PDB entry 7LIX | electron microscopy, 2.80 A resolution | chains A and D of the 4 polymer chains in the assembly

Chain A:
Molecule: CaRSP1
Organism: Porphyridium purpureum
Reference sequence: A0A5J4YJY8 (A0A5J4YJY8_PORPP); residues 1-288 here = UniProt positions 1-288
Chain sequence (288 residues; numbered 1 to 288; the number before each row is that of its first residue):
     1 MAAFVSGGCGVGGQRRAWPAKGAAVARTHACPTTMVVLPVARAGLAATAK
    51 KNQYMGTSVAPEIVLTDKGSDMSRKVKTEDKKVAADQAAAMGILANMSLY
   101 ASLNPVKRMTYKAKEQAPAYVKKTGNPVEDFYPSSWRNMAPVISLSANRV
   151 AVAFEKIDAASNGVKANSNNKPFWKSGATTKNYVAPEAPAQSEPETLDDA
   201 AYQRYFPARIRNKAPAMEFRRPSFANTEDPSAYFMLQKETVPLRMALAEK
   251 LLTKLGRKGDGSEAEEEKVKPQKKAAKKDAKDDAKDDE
Not modelled in the structure: 1-35, 177-181, 191-199, 255-288
Small-molecule neighbours:
  - phycoerythrobilin (PEB), molecule 1: Tyr54, Met55, Gly56, Thr57, Ser58
  - phycoerythrobilin (PEB), molecule 2: Leu65, Thr66, Asp67, Arg74, Lys75, Val76
  - phycoerythrobilin (PEB), molecule 3: Val128, Tyr132, Arg137, Asn138, Met139, Asn169
  - phycoerythrobilin (PEB), molecule 4: Leu145, Ser146, Val150
  - phycoerythrobilin (PEB), molecule 5: Tyr202, Phe206, Ile210, Arg211, Asn212, Lys213
  - phycoerythrobilin (PEB), molecule 6: Phe219, Arg220, Arg221, Pro222, Phe224, Ala225, Asn226, Tyr233

Chain D:
Molecule: B-phycoerythrin beta chain
Organism: Porphyridium purpureum
Reference sequence: P11393 (PHEB_PORPP); numbering as in UniProt (aligned over 1-177)
Chain sequence (177 residues; each row starts with the number of its first residue):
     1 MLDAFSRVVVNSDAKAAYVGGSDLQALKSFIADGNKRLDAVNSIVSNASC
    51 MVSDAVSGMICENPGLISPGGNCYTNRRMAACLRDGEIILRYVSYALLAG
   101 DASVLEDRCLNGLKETYIALGVPTNSSIRAVSIMKAQAVAFITNTATERK
   151 MSFAAGDCTSLASEVASYFDRVGAAIS
Covalently attached groups: phycoerythrobilin (PEB) linked to Cys50, Cys61, Cys82, Cys158
Modified positions: Asn72 (N-methyl asparagine; MEN)
Small-molecule neighbours:
  - phycoerythrobilin (PEB), molecule 1: Leu24, Lys28, Asn35, Lys36, Leu38, Asp39, Ala40, Asn42, Ile142, Thr143, Asn144, Phe153, Ala154, Ala155, Gly156
  - phycoerythrobilin (PEB), molecule 2: Asn47, Met51, Asp54, Ser57, Gly58, Glu62, Arg129, Ser132, Ile133, Ala136, Gln137, Ala140, Phe141, Thr145, Ala146, Thr147, Glu148, Arg149
  - phycoerythrobilin (PEB), molecule 3: Met59, Asn72, Cys73, Arg77, Arg78, Ala81, Arg84, Asp85, Ile88, Ile89, Tyr92, Arg108, Cys109, Leu113, Thr116, Tyr117, Leu120, Val122, Pro123, Ser126, Ser127, Ala130
UniProt features mapped onto this chain:
  - binding site (phycourobilin): Cys50, Cys61
  - binding site ((2R,3E)-phycoerythrobilin): Cys82, Cys158
  - modified residue: Asn72 (N4-methylasparagine)

Chain A / chain D interface:
Pairs across the interface (62):
  Tyr202(A) - Thr116(D)
  Tyr205(A) - Gly112(D)
  Tyr205(A) - Glu115(D)
  Tyr205(A) - Thr116(D)
  Phe206(A) - Cys109(D)
  Phe206(A) - Asn111(D)
  Phe206(A) - Gly112(D)
  Phe206(A) - Leu113(D)
  Phe206(A) - Thr116(D)
  Asn212(A) - Arg84(D)
  Asn212(A) - Ile88(D)
  Lys213(A) - Tyr92(D)  hydrogen bond (backbone-side chain)
  Ala214(A) - Ile88(D)  hydrophobic
  Ala214(A) - Tyr92(D)
  Pro215(A) - Val9(D)  hydrophobic
  Pro215(A) - Arg91(D)  hydrogen bond (backbone-side chain)
  Pro215(A) - Tyr92(D)
  Ala216(A) - Arg91(D)
  Met217(A) - Val41(D)  hydrophobic
  Met217(A) - Leu98(D)  hydrophobic
  Phe219(A) - Leu38(D)  hydrophobic
  Phe219(A) - Val41(D)  hydrophobic
  Ala232(A) - Gly20(D)
  Ala232(A) - Gly21(D)
  Ala232(A) - Leu24(D)  hydrophobic
  Tyr233(A) - Tyr18(D)
  Tyr233(A) - Val19(D)
  Tyr233(A) - Leu24(D)
  Phe234(A) - Phe5(D)  hydrophobic
  Phe234(A) - Tyr18(D)
  Phe234(A) - Val19(D)  hydrogen bond (backbone-backbone)
  Phe234(A) - Leu27(D)  hydrophobic
  Phe234(A) - Leu98(D)  hydrophobic
  Met235(A) - Ala17(D)
  Met235(A) - Tyr18(D)  hydrophobic
  Leu236(A) - Phe5(D)  hydrophobic
  Leu236(A) - Val8(D)
  Leu236(A) - Val9(D)  hydrophobic
  Leu236(A) - Ala16(D)
  Leu236(A) - Ala17(D)  hydrogen bond (backbone-backbone)
  Gln237(A) - Ala16(D)
  Lys238(A) - Val8(D)
  Lys238(A) - Val9(D)
  Lys238(A) - Asn11(D)  hydrogen bond (side chain-backbone)
  Lys238(A) - Ser12(D)  hydrogen bond (side chain-backbone)
  Lys238(A) - Asp13(D)
  Glu239(A) - Arg91(D)  salt bridge
  Val241(A) - Arg84(D)  hydrogen bond (backbone-side chain)
  Val241(A) - Glu87(D)
  Val241(A) - Ile88(D)  hydrophobic
  Val241(A) - Arg91(D)
  Pro242(A) - Arg84(D)  hydrogen bond (backbone-side chain)
  Leu243(A) - Ala80(D)
  Leu243(A) - Arg84(D)
  Arg244(A) - Glu87(D)  salt bridge
  Ala248(A) - Met79(D)
  Ala248(A) - Ala80(D)  hydrophobic
  Leu251(A) - Val56(D)  hydrophobic
  Leu251(A) - Met79(D)  hydrophobic
  Leu252(A) - Ile67(D)  hydrophobic
  Leu252(A) - Thr75(D)
  Leu252(A) - Asn76(D)
Interface residues without a listed pair, chain A (28 interface residues in all): Ile210, Glu228, Leu247
Interface residues without a listed pair, chain D (45 interface residues in all): Ala14, Gln25, Asn42, Val45, Ser57, Cys73, Leu83, Ser94, Tyr95, Arg108, Leu120

Overview:
28 residues of chain A face 45 of chain D across their interface; the contacts include 8 hydrogen bonds and 2
salt bridges. Polar pairs include Glu239(A)-Arg91(D), Arg244(A)-Glu87(D) and Lys213(A)-Tyr92(D). Ligands of
chain A: 6 copies of phycoerythrobilin.
Chain A is CaRSP1 and chain D is B-phycoerythrin beta chain, both from Porphyridium purpureum; the structure,
CaRSP1 and scaffolded phycoerythrin beta subunits from the phycobilisome of Porphyridium purpureum, was
determined by electron microscopy, deposited together with 7LIY, 7LIZ and 7LJ0.
